Entry 5K90 (X-ray diffraction, 1.28 A resolution); this record covers chains A and B.

Chain A (and B):
Protein: Chlorite dismutase
Organism: Cyanothece sp. (strain PCC 7425 / ATCC 29141)
Notes: chain B of this document is another copy of the same molecule, construct and numbering; everything in this record applies to it too
UniProtKB: B8HNS6 (B8HNS6_CYAP4); residues 2-182 here = UniProt positions 2-182
Chain sequence (188 residues; numbered -5 to 182; the number before each row is that of its first residue; numbers below 1 keep their minus sign (Gly-5 is residue -5)):
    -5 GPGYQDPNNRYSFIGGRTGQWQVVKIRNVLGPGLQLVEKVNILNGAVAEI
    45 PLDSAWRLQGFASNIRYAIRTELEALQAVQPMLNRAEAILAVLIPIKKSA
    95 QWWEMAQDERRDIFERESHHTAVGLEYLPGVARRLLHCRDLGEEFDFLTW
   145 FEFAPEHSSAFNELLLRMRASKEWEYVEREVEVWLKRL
Unresolved in the structure: -5 to 1, 41-47 (chain B: -5 to 1, 41-46)
Construct notes: expression tag (-5 to 1)
Ion coordination: heme Fe: His114 (together with isothiocyanate)
Residues lining bound ligands:
  - heme (HEM): Asn58, Ile59, Arg60, Tyr61, Ala62, Leu70, Ile88, Ile90, Lys92, Trp96, Phe108, His114, Thr115, Gly118, Leu119, Leu122, Val125, Arg127, Leu129, Phe141, Thr143, Phe145, Phe155, Leu158, Leu159, Met162, Glu167, Trp168, Glu174
  - isothiocyanate (IS8): His114, Arg127, Arg128, Leu129, Thr143, Trp144, Phe145
What the authors report for this chain:
  - heme coordination: His114
  - binding site for isothiocyanate: Arg127
  - contacts within the chain: Gln74-Arg127 (hydrogen bond)

How chain A and chain B interact:
Pairs across the interface (42):
  Asn3(A) with Asp134(B), hydrogen bond (side chain-backbone)
  Phe55(A) with Asp134(B)
  Ser57(A) with Asp134(B), hydrogen bond
  Asn58(A) with Trp97(B); Arg104(B)
  Ile59(A) with Gln101(B); Arg104(B), hydrogen bond (backbone-side chain)
  Arg60(A) with Arg60(B); Gln101(B); Asp134(B), salt bridge
  Tyr61(A) with Gln101(B)
  Ala62(A) with Ala100(B); Gln101(B), hydrogen bond (backbone-backbone)
  Ile63(A) with Ala100(B); Asp102(B)
  Arg64(A) with Glu98(B), hydrogen bond (side chain-backbone); Met99(B); Ala100(B); Asp102(B), hydrogen bond (backbone-side chain); Glu103(B), salt bridge
  Leu67(A) with Ala100(B), hydrophobic
  Trp97(A) with Asn58(B)
  Glu98(A) with Arg64(B)
  Met99(A) with Arg64(B)
  Ala100(A) with Ala62(B); Ile63(B); Arg64(B); Leu67(B), hydrophobic
  Gln101(A) with Ile59(B); Arg60(B); Tyr61(B); Ala62(B), hydrogen bond (backbone-backbone); Gln101(B)
  Asp102(A) with Ile63(B); Arg64(B), hydrogen bond (side chain-backbone)
  Glu103(A) with Arg64(B), salt bridge
  Arg104(A) with Asn58(B); Ile59(B), hydrogen bond (side chain-backbone)
  Asp134(A) with Asn3(B), hydrogen bond (backbone-side chain); Phe55(B); Ser57(B), hydrogen bond; Arg60(B), salt bridge
Other interface residues (no listed pair), chain A (24 interface residues in all): Arg4, Ala56, Arg133, Leu135
Other interface residues (no listed pair), chain B (24 interface residues in all): Arg4, Ala56, Arg133, Leu135

Overview:
Chain A and chain B each contribute 24 residues to their interface, with 11 hydrogen bonds and 4 salt bridges.
Among the polar pairs are Arg60(A)-Asp134(B), Arg64(A)-Glu103(B) and Asn3(A)-Asp134(B). Bound to chain A:
isothiocyanate and heme. The paper reports a binding site for isothiocyanate at Arg127(A); heme coordination
by His114(A).
Both chains are Chlorite dismutase (Cyanothece sp. (strain PCC 7425 / ATCC 29141)). Entry 5K90 (Crystal
structure of dimeric chlorite dismutase from Cyanothece sp. PCC7425 in complex with isothiocyanate) was
determined by X-ray diffraction, deposited together with 5NKU, 5NKV, 5MAU, 5K8Z and 5K91.
